Entry 9GZ2 (electron microscopy, 2.90 A resolution); this record covers chain A.

Chain A:
Molecule: Myosin-7
Source organism: Homo sapiens
Reference sequence: P12883 (MYH7_HUMAN); residue numbers follow UniProt; this construct covers 2-1138
Chain sequence (1145 residues; each row starts with the number of its first residue):
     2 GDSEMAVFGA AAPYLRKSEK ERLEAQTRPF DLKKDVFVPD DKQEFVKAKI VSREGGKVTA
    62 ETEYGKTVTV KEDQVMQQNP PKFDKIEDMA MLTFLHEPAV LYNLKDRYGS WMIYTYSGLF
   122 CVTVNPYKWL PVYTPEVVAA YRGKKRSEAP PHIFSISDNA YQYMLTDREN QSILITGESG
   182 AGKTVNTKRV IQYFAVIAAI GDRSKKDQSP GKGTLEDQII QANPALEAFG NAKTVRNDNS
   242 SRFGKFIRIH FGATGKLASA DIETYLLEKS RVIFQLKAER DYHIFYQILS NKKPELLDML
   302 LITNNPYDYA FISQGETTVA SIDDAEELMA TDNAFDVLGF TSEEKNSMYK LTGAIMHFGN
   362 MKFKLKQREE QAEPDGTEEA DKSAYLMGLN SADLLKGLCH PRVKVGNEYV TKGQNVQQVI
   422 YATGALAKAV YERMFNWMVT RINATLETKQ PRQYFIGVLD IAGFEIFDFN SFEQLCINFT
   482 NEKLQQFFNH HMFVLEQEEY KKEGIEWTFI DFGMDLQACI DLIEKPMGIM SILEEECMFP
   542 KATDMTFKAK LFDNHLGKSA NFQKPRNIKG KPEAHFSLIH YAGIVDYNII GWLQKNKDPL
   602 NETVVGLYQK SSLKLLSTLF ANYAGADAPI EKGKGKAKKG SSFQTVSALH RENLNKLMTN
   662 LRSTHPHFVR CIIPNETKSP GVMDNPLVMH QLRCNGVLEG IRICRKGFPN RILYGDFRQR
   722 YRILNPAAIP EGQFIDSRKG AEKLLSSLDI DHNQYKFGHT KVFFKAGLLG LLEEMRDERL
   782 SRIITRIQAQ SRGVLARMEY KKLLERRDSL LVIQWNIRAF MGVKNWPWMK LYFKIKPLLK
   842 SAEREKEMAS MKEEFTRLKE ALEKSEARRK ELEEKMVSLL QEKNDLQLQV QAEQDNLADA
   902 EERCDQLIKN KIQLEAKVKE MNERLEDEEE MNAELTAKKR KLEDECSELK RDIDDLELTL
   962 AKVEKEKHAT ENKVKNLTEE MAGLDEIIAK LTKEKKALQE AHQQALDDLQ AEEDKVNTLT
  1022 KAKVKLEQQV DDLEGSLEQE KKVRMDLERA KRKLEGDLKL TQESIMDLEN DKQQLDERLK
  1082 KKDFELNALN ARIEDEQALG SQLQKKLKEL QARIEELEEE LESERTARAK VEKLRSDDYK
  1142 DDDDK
Unresolved in the structure: 2, 203-213, 625-643, 797-1146
Differences from the reference sequence: variant S1124 (Ala in P12883); expression tag (1139-1146)
Ion coordination: Mg2+: T185 (together with ADP, phosphate ion)
Ligand contacts:
  - ADP (adenosine-5'-diphosphate): I114, Y115, N126, P127, Y128, K129, W130, Y134, E179, S180, G181, A182, G183, K184, T185, V186, N238, N240
  - Mavacamten (XB2): Y164, T167, D168, H666, P710, N711, R712, I713, R721, Y722, L770, E774
Swiss-Prot annotation at these positions:
  - region (Actin-binding): L655 to E677, K757 to G771
  - binding site (ATP): G178 to T185
  - modified residue: K129 (N6,N6,N6-trimethyllysine), T378 (Phosphothreonine), S1137 (Phosphoserine)
Reported in the primary citation:
  - binding site for Mavacamten: Y164, T167, D168, H666, N711, R712
  - contacts within the chain: K146-D778 (salt bridge), R243-E466 (salt bridge), R567-D587 (salt bridge)
  - conformationally variable residues (side-chain flip): Y134, E466, I478, K572
  - disease-associated variants - R712L, E774V: decreased binding to Mavacamten (proposed by the authors, not directly observed)
  - disease-associated variants - R719W, R723G: binding to Mavacamten (citing earlier work)
  - disease-associated variants - D382N, K383V, A393V, K450E, R652G, R719P, R719Q, Q734E, Q734P, Q882E, Q892K, I909M, I913K (citing earlier work)

Summary:
Chain A binds ADP and Mavacamten. From UniProt: 8 ATP-binding residues. From the paper: a binding site for
Mavacamten at Y164, T167 and D168 among others; R712L and E774V reduce binding to Mavacamten.
Chain A is Myosin-7 (Homo sapiens); the structure, Beta-cardiac heavy meromyosin motor domain in the primed
state complexed to mavacamten, was determined by electron microscopy, deposited together with 9GZ3.
